Entry 4XMM (X-ray diffraction, 7.38 A resolution (low resolution: residue-level contacts below are approximate; hydrogen-bond / salt-bridge calls are withheld)); this record covers chains H and L of the 8 polymer chains in the assembly.

== Chain H ==
Molecule: Antibody 57 heavy chain
From: Homo sapiens
Notes: antibody fragment or engineered binder
Chain sequence (271 residues; numbered 1 to 271; the number before each row is that of its first residue):
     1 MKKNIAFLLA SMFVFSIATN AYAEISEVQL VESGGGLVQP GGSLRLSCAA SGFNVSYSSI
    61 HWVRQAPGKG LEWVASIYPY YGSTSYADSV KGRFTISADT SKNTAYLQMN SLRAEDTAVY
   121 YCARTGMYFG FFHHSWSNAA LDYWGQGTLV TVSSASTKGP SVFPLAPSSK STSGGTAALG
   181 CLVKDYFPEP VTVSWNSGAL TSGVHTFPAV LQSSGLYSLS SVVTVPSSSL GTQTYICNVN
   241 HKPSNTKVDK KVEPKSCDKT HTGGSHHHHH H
Disordered / not traced: 1-27, 127-139, 258-271
Cystine bridges: Cys-48/Cys-122, Cys-181/Cys-237

== Chain L ==
Molecule: Antibody 57 light chain
From: Homo sapiens
Notes: antibody fragment or engineered binder
Chain sequence (217 residues; numbered 1 to 217; the number before each row is that of its first residue):
     1 MASDIQMTQS PSSLSASVGD RVTITCRASQ SVSSAVAWYQ QKPGKAPKLL IYSASSLYSG
    61 VPSRFSGSRS GTDFTLTISS LQPEDFATYY CQQISQYPIT FGQGTKVEIK RTVAAPSVFI
   121 FPPSDSQLKS GTASVVCLLN NFYPREAKVQ WKVDNALQSG NSQESVTEQD SKDSTYSLSS
   181 TLTLSKADYE KHKVYACEVT HQGLSSPVTK SFNRGEC
Disordered / not traced: 1-3, 94-97
Cystine bridges: Cys-26/Cys-91, Cys-137/Cys-197

== Chain H / chain L interface ==
Contacting residue pairs (60):
  Val-63(H) with Phe-101(L)
  Gln-65(H) with Gln-41(L); Tyr-90(L)
  Lys-69(H) with Tyr-90(L)
  Gly-70(H) with Tyr-90(L)
  Leu-71(H) with Pro-47(L); Tyr-90(L); Phe-101(L)
  Trp-73(H) with Pro-98(L); Ile-99(L)
  Tyr-121(H) with Gln-41(L); Lys-45(L); Ala-46(L)
  Ala-140(H) with Ala-37(L); Tyr-39(L); Leu-49(L); Tyr-52(L)
  Leu-141(H) with Tyr-39(L); Leu-49(L); Gln-92(L)
  Asp-142(H) with Leu-49(L); Tyr-58(L)
  Tyr-143(H) with Tyr-58(L)
  Trp-144(H) with Tyr-39(L); Pro-47(L)
  Gly-145(H) with Ala-46(L)
  Phe-163(H) with Ser-124(L); Ser-126(L); Gln-127(L)
  Pro-164(H) with Ser-124(L); Ser-126(L)
  Leu-165(H) with Phe-121(L); Val-136(L)
  Ala-166(H) with Phe-121(L)
  Ser-169(H) with Cys-217(L)
  Ala-178(H) with Phe-119(L); Phe-121(L)
  Leu-182(H) with Ser-134(L)
  Lys-184(H) with Gln-127(L); Thr-132(L); Ser-134(L)
  His-205(H) with Asn-140(L); Asn-141(L); Ser-177(L)
  Phe-207(H) with Leu-138(L); Ser-165(L); Thr-167(L); Ser-177(L); Leu-178(L); Ser-179(L)
  Pro-208(H) with Ser-165(L); Val-166(L)
  Val-210(H) with Glu-164(L); Ser-165(L)
  Leu-211(H) with Gln-163(L)
  Gln-212(H) with Gln-163(L)
  Ser-220(H) with Ser-179(L)
  Val-222(H) with Leu-138(L)
  Thr-224(H) with Asn-140(L)
  Cys-257(H) with Cys-217(L), disulfide
Also at the interface, not in a pair above, chain H (37 interface residues in all): Asp-88, Thr-176, Ala-177, Leu-179, Thr-206, Lys-255
Also at the interface, not in a pair above, chain L (37 interface residues in all): Asp-4, Ser-130, Thr-183
Inter-chain disulfides: Cys-257(H)/Cys-217(L)

== Summary ==
The chain H/chain L interface involves 37 residues from each chain; the contacts include 1 disulfide bond.
Here chain H is Antibody 57 heavy chain and chain L is Antibody 57 light chain, both from Homo sapiens. Entry
4XMM (Structure of the yeast coat nucleoporin complex, space group C2) was determined by X-ray diffraction,
deposited together with 4XMN.
